7W17 - chains A and B of the 4 polymer chains in the assembly; structure by electron microscopy, 2.50 A resolution.

# Chain A
Protein: VP1
Source organism: Homo sapiens
Amino-acid sequence (281 residues; numbered 1 to 281; the number before each row is that of its first residue):
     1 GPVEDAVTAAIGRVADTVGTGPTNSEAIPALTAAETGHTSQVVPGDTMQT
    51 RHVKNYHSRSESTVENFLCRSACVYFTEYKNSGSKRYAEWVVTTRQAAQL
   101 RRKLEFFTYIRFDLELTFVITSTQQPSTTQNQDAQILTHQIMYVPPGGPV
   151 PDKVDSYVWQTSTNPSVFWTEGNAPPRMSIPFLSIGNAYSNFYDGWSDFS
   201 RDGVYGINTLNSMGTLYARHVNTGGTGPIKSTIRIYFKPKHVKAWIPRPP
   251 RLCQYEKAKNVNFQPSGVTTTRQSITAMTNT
Disordered / not traced: 1-12, 281

# Chain B
Protein: VP2
Source organism: Homo sapiens
Amino-acid sequence (263 residues; each row starts with the number of its first residue):
     1 SPTVEECGYSDRVRSITLGNSTITTQECANVVVGYGVWPDYLKDNEATAE
    51 DQPTQPDVATCRFYTLDSVQWQKTSPGWWWKLPDALSNLGLFGQNMQYHY
   101 LGRTGYTIHVQCNASKFHQGCLLVVCVPEAEMGCATLDNTPSSAELLGGD
   151 AAKEFAGEPIASGSNKLVQRVVYNAGMGIGVGNLTIFPHQWINLRTNNSA
   201 TIVMPYTNSVPMDNMFRHNNVTLMVIPFVPLDYCPGSTTYVPITVTIAPM
   251 NAEYNGLRLAGHQ
Disordered / not traced: 1-7

# Interface between chain A and chain B
Residue-residue contacts (89):
  Ala34(A) - Trp191(B)
  Glu35(A) - Ala29(B)
  Glu35(A) - Gln190(B)
  Glu35(A) - Trp191(B)  hydrogen bond (backbone-backbone)
  Glu35(A) - Asn193(B)  hydrogen bond
  Glu35(A) - Thr196(B)
  Thr36(A) - Ala29(B)
  Thr36(A) - Asn30(B)
  Thr36(A) - Val32(B)
  Thr108(A) - Glu129(B)
  Tyr109(A) - Glu129(B)  hydrogen bond
  Tyr109(A) - Asn208(B)
  Tyr109(A) - Ser209(B)
  Asn187(A) - Ser209(B)  hydrogen bond (side chain-backbone)
  Asn187(A) - Pro211(B)
  Ala188(A) - Ser209(B)
  Ser190(A) - Ser209(B)  hydrogen bond
  Phe192(A) - Glu129(B)
  Tyr193(A) - Glu129(B)
  Tyr193(A) - Glu131(B)
  Tyr193(A) - Arg217(B)  hydrogen bond
  Tyr193(A) - His218(B)
  Asp194(A) - Lys81(B)  salt bridge
  Asp194(A) - Glu129(B)  hydrogen bond (backbone-side chain)
  Asp194(A) - Ala130(B)
  Asp194(A) - His218(B)
  Asp194(A) - Asn219(B)  hydrogen bond (backbone-backbone)
  Gly195(A) - Arg217(B)
  Trp196(A) - Ser143(B)
  Trp196(A) - Leu146(B)  hydrophobic
  Trp196(A) - Leu147(B)  hydrophobic
  Trp196(A) - Arg217(B)  hydrogen bond (backbone-backbone)
  Phe199(A) - Tyr100(B)  hydrophobic
  Phe199(A) - Asn214(B)
  Phe199(A) - Arg217(B)
  Phe199(A) - His262(B)
  Phe199(A) - Gln263(B)
  Ser200(A) - Gln263(B)
  Arg201(A) - Asp84(B)  salt bridge
  Arg201(A) - Ser143(B)
  Arg201(A) - Leu147(B)
  Arg201(A) - Phe216(B)  hydrogen bond (side chain-backbone)
  Tyr205(A) - Glu131(B)
  Tyr205(A) - Met132(B)
  Tyr205(A) - Thr140(B)
  Tyr205(A) - Pro141(B)  hydrophobic
  Tyr205(A) - Leu146(B)  hydrophobic
  Gly206(A) - Glu131(B)
  Ile246(A) - Tyr35(B)
  Ile246(A) - Pro128(B)  hydrophobic
  Ile246(A) - Thr207(B)
  Pro247(A) - Ile186(B)
  Arg248(A) - Pro128(B)  hydrogen bond (side chain-backbone)
  Arg248(A) - Glu129(B)  hydrogen bond (side chain-backbone)
  Arg248(A) - Phe187(B)
  Pro249(A) - Ile179(B)  hydrophobic
  Pro249(A) - Asn183(B)
  Pro249(A) - Ile186(B)
  Pro249(A) - Phe187(B)
  Pro250(A) - Ile179(B)
  Pro250(A) - Asn183(B)
  Arg251(A) - Met177(B)  hydrogen bond (side chain-backbone)
  Arg251(A) - Gly178(B)  hydrogen bond (side chain-backbone)
  Arg251(A) - Ile179(B)
  Leu252(A) - Gly180(B)
  Cys253(A) - Asn174(B)
  Cys253(A) - Gly178(B)  hydrogen bond (side chain-backbone)
  Glu256(A) - Leu137(B)
  Lys257(A) - Leu137(B)
  Lys257(A) - Asp138(B)  salt bridge
  Asn260(A) - Leu137(B)  hydrogen bond (side chain-backbone)
  Val261(A) - Glu131(B)
  Asn262(A) - Gly133(B)
  Asn262(A) - Cys134(B)  hydrogen bond (side chain-backbone)
  Asn262(A) - Thr136(B)  hydrogen bond (side chain-backbone)
  Asn262(A) - Leu137(B)  hydrogen bond (side chain-backbone)
  Asn262(A) - Asn139(B)  hydrogen bond (side chain-backbone)
  Phe263(A) - Leu137(B)
  Phe263(A) - Gln169(B)
  Phe263(A) - Asn174(B)
  Phe263(A) - Gly176(B)
  Phe263(A) - Met177(B)
  Phe263(A) - Gly178(B)
  Pro265(A) - Pro159(B)  hydrophobic
  Pro265(A) - Tyr173(B)
  Pro265(A) - Asn174(B)
  Ser266(A) - Tyr173(B)
  Ser266(A) - Asn174(B)  hydrogen bond
  Val268(A) - Tyr173(B)  hydrophobic
Also at the interface, not in a pair above, chain A (41 interface residues in all): Gly37, Asp198, Gly203, Val204, Ile207, Gln264
Also at the interface, not in a pair above, chain B (55 interface residues in all): Val171, His189, Asn197, Val210, Thr222

# Overview
The interface between chain A and chain B involves 41 residues on one side and 55 on the other; the contacts
include 21 hydrogen bonds and 3 salt bridges. Polar pairs include Asp194(A)-Lys81(B), Arg201(A)-Asp84(B) and
Lys257(A)-Asp138(B).
Here chain A is VP1 and chain B is VP2, both from Homo sapiens. Entry 7W17 (Coxsackievirus B3 full particle at
pH7.4 (VP3-234E)) was determined by electron microscopy (same publication as 7VXH, 7VXZ, 7VY0, 7VY5, 7VY6,
7VYK and 3 further entries).
